PDB entry 4QYO | X-ray diffraction, 1.21 A resolution | chains B and Q of the 3 polymer chains in the assembly

[Chain B]
Protein: Fv fragment(mAb6D8) light chain
From: Mus musculus
Chain sequence (111 residues; numbered 1 to 111; the number before each row is that of its first residue):
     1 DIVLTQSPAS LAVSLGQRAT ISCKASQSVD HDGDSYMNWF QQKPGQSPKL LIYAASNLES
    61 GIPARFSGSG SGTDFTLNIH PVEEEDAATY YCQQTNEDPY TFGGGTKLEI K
Disulfides: Cys23-Cys92

[Chain Q]
Protein: Merozoite surface antigen 2
Reference sequence: Q03643 (MSA2_PLAFK); residues 14-22 here correspond to UniProt positions 33-41 (UniProt number = residue number + 19)
Chain sequence (11 residues; numbered 13 to 23; the number before each row is that of its first residue):
    13 XNAYNMSIRR X
Modified / non-standard residues: ACE (acetyl group) at position 13; NH2 (amino group) at position 23
Sequence notes: acetylation (13); amidation (23)
Curated features (UniProtKB/Swiss-Prot):
  - glycosylation: Asn17 (N-linked (GlcNAc...) asparagine)
From the paper describing this entry:
  - conformationally variable residues: Asn14 to Met18
  - contacts within the chain: Tyr16-Arg22 (hydrogen bond)
  - mutagenesis - A15DEL, R22DEL: abolished binding to 6D8

[How chain B and chain Q interact]
Residue-residue contacts (17):
  His31(B) with Arg21(Q)
  Asp34(B) with Met18(Q)
  Tyr36(B) with Met18(Q); Ile20(Q); Arg21(Q)
  Asn38(B) with Ser19(Q), hydrogen bond (side chain-backbone)
  Tyr53(B) with Asn14(Q); Ala15(Q); Met18(Q), hydrophobic; Ser19(Q)
  Ala54(B) with Met18(Q)
  Glu59(B) with Ala15(Q)
  Thr95(B) with Ser19(Q), hydrogen bond (side chain-backbone); Ile20(Q); Arg21(Q), hydrogen bond (backbone-backbone)
  Asn96(B) with Arg21(Q), hydrogen bond (backbone-side chain)
  Tyr100(B) with Ile20(Q)
Also at the interface, not in a pair above, chain B (11 interface residues in all): Leu50
The authors on this interface:
  - specific contacts: Asn38(B)-Ser19(Q) (hydrogen bond), Thr95(B)-Ser19(Q) (hydrogen bond)
  - epitope / paratope residues, chain B: Asn38(B), Thr95(B)
  - epitope / paratope residues, chain Q: Ala15(Q), Met18(Q), Ser19(Q), Ile20(Q)

[In short]
11 residues of chain B face 6 of chain Q across their interface, with 4 hydrogen bonds. Polar contacts include
Asn38(B)-Ser19(Q), Thr95(B)-Ser19(Q) and Asn96(B)-Arg21(Q). The paper describes hydrogen bonds between
Asn38(B) and Ser19(Q) and Thr95(B) and Ser19(Q). From the paper: A15DEL and R22DEL of chain Q abolish binding
to 6D8; epitope/paratope residues Asn38(B), Thr95(B) and Ala15(Q) among others.
Here chain B is Fv fragment(mAb6D8) light chain (Mus musculus) and chain Q is Merozoite surface antigen 2.
Entry 4QYO (Crystal Structure of anti-MSP2 Fv fragment (mAb6D8)in complex with MSP2 14-22) was determined by
X-ray diffraction (same publication as 4QXT, 4QY8 and 4R3S).
